PDB entry 3FTE | X-ray diffraction, 3.00 A resolution | chains A and D of the 3 polymer chains in the assembly

== Chain A ==
Protein: Dimethyladenosine transferase
Organism: Aquifex aeolicus
Notes: EC 2.1.1.-
UniProtKB: O67680 (KSGA_AQUAE); residue numbers follow UniProt; this construct covers 1-248
Chain sequence (249 residues; each row starts with the number of its first residue; numbering starts at 0):
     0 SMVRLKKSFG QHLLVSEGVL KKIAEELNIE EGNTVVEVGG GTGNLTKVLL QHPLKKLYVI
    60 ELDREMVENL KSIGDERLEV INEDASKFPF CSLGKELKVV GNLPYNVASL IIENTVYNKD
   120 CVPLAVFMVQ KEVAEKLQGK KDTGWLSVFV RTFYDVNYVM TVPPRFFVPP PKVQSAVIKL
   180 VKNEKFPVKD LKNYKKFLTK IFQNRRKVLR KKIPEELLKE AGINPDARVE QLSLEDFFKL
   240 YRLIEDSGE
Unresolved in the structure: 0-13, 247-248
Differences from the reference sequence: expression tag (0)
Disulfide bonds: Cys90-Cys120
Reported in the primary citation:
  - binding site for the 22-nt RNA strand (chain D): Lys171, Lys195
  - catalytic residues: Gln10, His11, Asn101, Pro103, Tyr104, Phe166 (proposed by the authors, not directly observed)

== Chain D ==
Molecule: 22-nt RNA strand
Sequence (22 nucleotides; numbered 1507 to 1528; the number before each row is that of its first residue):
  1507 AACCGUAGGG GAACCUGCGG UU

== Chain A / chain D interface ==
Contacting residue pairs (6):
  Leu109(A) with C1520(D), sugar contact
  Lys171(A) with C1509(D), phosphate contact; C1510(D), salt bridge to the phosphate
  Lys194(A) with C1521(D), sugar contact
  Lys195(A) with U1522(D), phosphate contact; G1523(D), salt bridge to the phosphate
Interface residues without a listed pair, chain A (9 interface residues in all): Lys86, Asn105, Val106, Glu112, Lys191
Interface residues without a listed pair, chain D (7 interface residues in all): A1519

== Summary ==
Chain A and chain D form an interface of 9 and 7 residues respectively; the contacts include 2 salt bridges.
Polar contacts include Lys171(A)-C1510(D) and Lys195(A)-G1523(D). From the paper: catalytic residues Gln10(A),
His11(A) and Asn101(A) among others; a binding site for the 22-nt RNA strand (chain D) at Lys171(A) and
Lys195(A).
Chain A is Dimethyladenosine transferase (Aquifex aeolicus) and chain D is a 22-nt RNA strand; the structure,
Crystal structure of A. aeolicus KsgA in complex with RNA, was determined by X-ray diffraction (same
publication as 3FTC, 3FTD and 3FTF).
